PDB entry 9D3Q | electron microscopy, 2.80 A resolution | chains B and I of the 10 polymer chains in the assembly

== Chain B ==
Protein: Histone H4
Source organism: Homo sapiens
Reference sequence: P62805 (H4_HUMAN); residues 22-102 here correspond to UniProt positions 23-103 (UniProt number = residue number + 1)
Amino-acid sequence (81 residues; each row starts with the number of its first residue):
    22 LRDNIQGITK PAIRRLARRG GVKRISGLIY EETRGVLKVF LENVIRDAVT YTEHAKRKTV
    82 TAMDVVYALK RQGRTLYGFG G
Curated features (UniProtKB/Swiss-Prot):
  - modified residue: Lys31 (N6-(2-hydroxyisobutyryl)lysine), Lys44 (N6-(2-hydroxyisobutyryl)lysine), Ser47 (Phosphoserine), Tyr51 (Phosphotyrosine), Lys59 (N6-(2-hydroxyisobutyryl)lysine), Lys77 (N6-(2-hydroxyisobutyryl)lysine), Lys79 (N6-(2-hydroxyisobutyryl)lysine), Thr80 (Phosphothreonine), Tyr88 (Phosphotyrosine), Lys91 (N6-(2-hydroxyisobutyryl)lysine)
  - cross-link (Glycyl lysine isopeptide (Lys-Gly)): Lys31 (interchain with G-Cter in SUMO2), Lys59 (interchain with G-Cter in SUMO2), Lys79 (interchain with G-Cter in SUMO2), Lys91 (interchain with G-Cter in SUMO2)

== Chain I ==
Molecule: 5S rDNA (noncoding strand)
Source organism: Xenopus borealis
Sequence (109 nucleotides; each row starts with the number of its first residue; numbers below 1 keep their minus sign (DT-58 is residue -58)):
   -58 TGGGGGAAAA GACCCTGGCA TGGGGAGGAG CTGGGCCCCC CCCAGAAGGC AGCACAAGGG
     2 GAGGAAAAGT CAGCCTTGTG CTCGCCTACG GCCATACCAC CCTGAAAGT

== Interface between chain B and chain I ==
Contacting residue pairs (7):
  Thr30(B) - DA-13(I)  phosphate contact
  Thr30(B) - DA-12(I)  phosphate contact
  Pro32(B) - DA-13(I)  phosphate contact
  Pro32(B) - DA-12(I)  phosphate contact
  Arg36(B) - DA-13(I)  salt bridge to the phosphate
  Arg45(B) - DC-4(I)  sugar contact
  Lys77(B) - DA-33(I)  salt bridge to the phosphate
Also at the interface, not in a pair above, chain B (6 interface residues in all): Lys31
Also at the interface, not in a pair above, chain I (5 interface residues in all): DG-14

== Summary ==
6 residues of chain B face 5 of chain I across their interface; the contacts include 2 salt bridges. Polar
contacts include Arg36(B)-DA-13(I) and Lys77(B)-DA-33(I).
Here chain B is Histone H4 (Homo sapiens) and chain I is 5S rDNA (noncoding strand) (Xenopus borealis). Entry
9D3Q (167-bp 5S rDNA nucleosome - open II) was determined by electron microscopy (same publication as 9D3K,
9D3L, 9D3N, 9D3O, 9D3R, 9D3S and 9D3T).
